1V7N - chains L and V of the 3 polymer chains in the assembly; structure by X-ray diffraction, 3.30 A resolution.

== Chain L ==
Name: Monoclonal TN1 Fab Light Chain
Source organism: Mus musculus
Notes: fragment: Fab Light Chain; antibody fragment or engineered binder
Sequence (213 residues; numbered 1 to 213; the number before each row is that of its first residue):
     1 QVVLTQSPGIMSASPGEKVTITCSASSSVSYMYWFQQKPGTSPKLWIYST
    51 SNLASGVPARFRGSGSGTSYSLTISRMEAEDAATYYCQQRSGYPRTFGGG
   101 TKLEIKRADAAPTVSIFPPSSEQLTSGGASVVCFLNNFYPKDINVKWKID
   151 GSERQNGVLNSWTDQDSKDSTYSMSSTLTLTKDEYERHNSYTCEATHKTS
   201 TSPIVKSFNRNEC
Disulfides: Cys23-Cys87, Cys133-Cys193

== Chain V ==
Name: Thrombopoietin
Source organism: Homo sapiens
Notes: fragment: TPO Functional Domain
Reference sequence: P40225 (TPO_HUMAN); residues 1-163 here correspond to UniProt positions 22-184 (UniProt number = residue number + 21)
Sequence (163 residues; row label = number of the first residue in the row):
     1 SPAPPACDLRVLSKLLRDSHVLHSRLSQCPEVHPLPTPVLLPAVDFSLGE
    51 WKTQMEETKAQDILGAVTLLLEGVMAARGQLGPTCLSSLLGQLSGQVRLL
   101 LGALQSLLGTQLPPRGRTTAHKDPNAIFLSFQHLLRGKVRFLMLVGGSTL
   151 CVRRAPPTTAVPS
Not modelled in the structure: 1-6, 152-163
Disulfides: Cys7-Cys151, Cys29-Cys85
Sequence notes: engineered mutation Arg115 (Gln136 in P40225)
Curated features (UniProtKB/Swiss-Prot):
  - glycosylation: Ser1 (O-linked (GalNAc...) serine), Thr37 (O-linked (GalNAc...) threonine), Thr110 (O-linked (GalNAc...) threonine), Thr158 (O-linked (GalNAc...) threonine), Thr159 (O-linked (GalNAc...) threonine), Ser163 (O-linked (GalNAc...) serine)
Reported in the primary citation:
  - specificity-determining residues: Lys14, Arg17, Val44, Asp45, Phe46, Ser47, Leu48, Glu50, Gly91, Gln92, Ser94, Gly95, Leu99, Leu101, Gly102, Ala103, Gln105, Ala126, Leu129, Gln132, His133, Arg140, Phe141, Leu144 (by similarity / conservation)

== Chain L / chain V interface ==
Pairs across the interface (13; chain L residue first):
  Ser30(L) - Glu57(V)  hydrogen bond
  Tyr31(L) - Glu57(V)
  Tyr31(L) - Thr58(V)  hydrogen bond
  Tyr31(L) - Gln61(V)  hydrogen bond
  Tyr33(L) - Gln61(V)
  Tyr48(L) - Pro113(V)  hydrophobic
  Tyr48(L) - Arg115(V)
  Ser49(L) - Gln61(V)  hydrogen bond
  Ser49(L) - Leu112(V)
  Asn52(L) - Arg115(V)  hydrogen bond
  Arg90(L) - Thr110(V)
  Tyr93(L) - Gly109(V)
  Arg95(L) - Gly109(V)
Also at the interface, not in a pair above, chain V (10 interface residues in all): Gln111, Pro114

== Summary ==
The interface between chain L and chain V involves 9 residues on one side and 10 on the other, with 5 hydrogen
bonds. Polar contacts include Ser30(L)-Glu57(V), Tyr31(L)-Thr58(V) and Tyr31(L)-Gln61(V). From the paper:
specificity determinants Lys14(V), Arg17(V) and Val44(V) among others.
Here chain L is Monoclonal TN1 Fab Light Chain (Mus musculus) and chain V is Thrombopoietin (Homo sapiens).
Entry 1V7N (Human Thrombopoietin Functional Domain Complexed To Neutralizing Antibody TN1 Fab) was determined
by X-ray diffraction.
